3B5D - chains A and B; structure by X-ray diffraction, 3.80 A resolution.

Chain A (and B):
Protein: Multidrug transporter emrE
Organism: Escherichia coli K12
Notes: chain B of this document is another copy of the same molecule, construct and numbering; everything in this record applies to it too
UniProt: P23895 (EMRE_ECOLI); numbering as in UniProt (aligned over 1-110)
Amino-acid sequence (110 residues; each row starts with the number of its first residue):
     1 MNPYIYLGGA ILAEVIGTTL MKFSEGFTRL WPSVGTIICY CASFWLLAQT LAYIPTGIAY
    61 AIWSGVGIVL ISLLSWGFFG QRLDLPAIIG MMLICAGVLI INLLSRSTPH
Not modelled in the structure: 1-5, 106-110 (chain B: 1-3, 103-110)
UniProt features mapped onto this chain:
  - site: Tyr4 (Required for proper coupling between the substrate transport and the proton gradient), Glu14 (Essential for translocation and for substrate and proton binding), Tyr40 (Involved in substrate binding), Tyr60 (Involved in substrate binding), Trp63 (Involved in substrate binding), His110 (Important for activity)
  - mutagenesis: Tyr4 (Y4C: Still binds substrate. No transport activity in the presence of a proton gradient, but still transports substrate in the absence of a proton gradient. Resistance to toxicants is abolished ...), Tyr6 (Y6C/F/L: No effect on resistance to toxicants), Leu7 (L7C: No substrate binding. Resistance to toxicants is abolished), Ala10 (A10C: Still binds substrate, with lower affinity. Resistance to toxicants is abolished), Ile11 (I11C: Still binds substrate, with lower affinity. Resistance to toxicants is abolished), Glu14 (E14C: No substrate binding. No transport activity. Resistance to toxicants is abolished; E14D: Still binds substrate ...), Gly17 (G17C: No substrate binding. Resistance to toxicants is abolished), Thr18 (T18C: Still binds substrate, with lower affinity. Resistance to toxicants is abolished), Tyr40 (Y40C/F/L/M/S/T/V: Modifies substrate specificity), Tyr53 (Y53C: No effect on resistance to toxicants), Tyr60 (Y60C/F: Still binds substrate, with lower affinity. Resistance to toxicants is abolished), Trp63 (W63C/Y: No transport activity. Resistance to toxicants is abolished; W63F: Still binds substrate, with two-fold reduction in substrate affinity. Resistance to toxicants is abolished), 1 further mutagenesis entry in UniProt
What the authors report for this chain:
  - binding site for tetraphenylphosphonium: Glu14

How chain A and chain B interact:
No residue of chain A is in contact with chain B in this assembly.

In short:
Chain A and chain B make no direct contact in this assembly. UniProt lists 13 mutagenesis sites on chain A.
The paper reports a binding site for tetraphenylphosphonium at Glu14(A).
Chain A and chain B are both Multidrug transporter emrE (Escherichia coli K12); the structure, EmrE multidrug
transporter in complex with TPP, C2 crystal form, was determined by X-ray diffraction, deposited together with
3B61 and 3B62.
